Entry 8ABL (electron microscopy, 2.10 A resolution); this record covers chains C and G of the 20 polymer chains in the assembly.

# Chain C
Molecule: Cytochrome b
From: Yarrowia lipolytica
UniProtKB: Q9B6D0 (CYB_YARLI); numbering as in UniProt (aligned over 1-385)
Chain sequence (385 residues; each row starts with the number of its first residue):
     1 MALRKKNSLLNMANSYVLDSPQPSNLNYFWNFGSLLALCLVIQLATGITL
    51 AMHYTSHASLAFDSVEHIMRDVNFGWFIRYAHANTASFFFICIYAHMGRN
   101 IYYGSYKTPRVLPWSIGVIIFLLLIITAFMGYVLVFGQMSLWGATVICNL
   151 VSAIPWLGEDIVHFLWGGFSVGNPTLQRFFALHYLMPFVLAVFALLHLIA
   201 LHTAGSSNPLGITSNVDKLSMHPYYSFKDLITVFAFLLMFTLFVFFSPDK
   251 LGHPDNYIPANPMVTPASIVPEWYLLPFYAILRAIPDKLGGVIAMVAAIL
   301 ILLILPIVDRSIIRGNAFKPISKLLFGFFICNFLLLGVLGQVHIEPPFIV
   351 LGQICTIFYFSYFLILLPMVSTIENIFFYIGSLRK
Not modelled in the structure: 384-385
Metal / ion sites: heme Fe site 1: His-82, His-183; heme Fe site 2: His-96, His-197
Small-molecule neighbours:
  - AWB ([(2R,3S,6S,7R,8R)-3-[(3-formamido-2-oxidanyl-phenyl)carbonylamino]-8-hexyl-2,6-dimethyl-4,9-bis(oxidanylidene)-1,5-dioxonan-7-yl] 3-methylbutanoate): Ala-13, Tyr-16, Val-17, Gln-22, Leu-26, Trp-30, Asn-31, Gly-33, Ser-34, Ala-37, Leu-40, Ala-191, Ala-194, Leu-195, Leu-198, Ser-206, Met-221, Tyr-225, Lys-228, Asp-229
  - heme (HEM), molecule 1: Trp-30, Phe-32, Gly-33, Ser-34, Leu-36, Ala-37, Phe-89, Ile-93, His-96, Met-97, Arg-99, Asn-100, Ser-105, Arg-110, Pro-113, Trp-114, Gly-117, Val-118, Ile-120, Phe-121, Leu-190, Ala-194, His-197, Leu-198, Leu-201, Ser-206, Ser-207
  - heme (HEM), molecule 2: Leu-40, Gln-43, Leu-44, Gly-47, Ile-48, Leu-50, Ala-51, Tyr-54, Val-65, Arg-79, His-82, Ala-83, Ala-86, Phe-89, Leu-124, Thr-127, Ala-128, Gly-131, Tyr-132, Leu-134, Val-135, Phe-180, His-183, Tyr-184, Pro-187, Leu-190, Tyr-274
  - 1,2-diacyl-sn-glycero-3-phosphocholine (PC1): Asn-27, Phe-29, Tyr-94, Ala-95, Gly-98, Arg-99, Tyr-102, Tyr-103, Pro-209, Ala-317, Lys-323, Phe-326, Gly-327, Ile-330, Cys-331, Phe-333
  - phosphatidylethanolamine (PTY), molecule 1: Ser-34, Ala-37, Leu-38, Val-41, His-222, Pro-223, Ser-226, Phe-227, Asp-229, Leu-230, Val-233, Phe-234
  - phosphatidylethanolamine (PTY), molecule 2: Ile-42, Thr-46, Phe-74, Phe-77, Phe-234, Leu-237, Phe-240, Phe-245

# Chain G
Molecule: Cytochrome b-c1 complex subunit 7
From: Yarrowia lipolytica
UniProtKB: Q6C3K7 (QCR7_YARLI); numbering as in UniProt (aligned over 1-128)
Chain sequence (128 residues; numbered 1 to 128; the number before each row is that of its first residue):
     1 MASITSVVKTSELILKSPLLSKIVVPLAKTYVKFSGYRQLGFKMNDLIIE
    51 ETPNMQLALRRLPPTESYDRVYRLIRATQFSLSHKLATGNDITKPEEDDH
   101 YLIPYILDVEAEAFEKDALDNLEVVKRK
Not modelled in the structure: 1, 126-128

# Chain C / chain G interface
Residue-residue contacts - 66 pairs, chain C then chain G:
  Ser-24(C) with Thr-78(G); Leu-82(G)
  Asn-25(C) with Thr-78(G); Ser-81(G), hydrogen bond; Leu-82(G)
  Lys-107(C) with Ile-49(G)
  Pro-109(C) with Glu-51(G)
  Leu-210(C) with Leu-40(G), hydrophobic; Ala-77(G); Thr-78(G); Ser-81(G)
  Ile-212(C) with Asp-46(G); Leu-74(G), hydrophobic; Thr-78(G)
  Thr-213(C) with Glu-50(G); Leu-74(G)
  Val-216(C) with Ile-75(G), hydrophobic
  Asp-217(C) with Ile-75(G)
  Arg-310(C) with Ala-2(G), hydrogen bond (backbone-backbone)
  Ile-312(C) with Ala-2(G); Ile-4(G), hydrophobic; Ile-48(G); Ile-49(G), hydrogen bond (backbone-backbone)
  Ile-313(C) with Leu-47(G); Ile-49(G)
  Arg-314(C) with Ile-49(G); Glu-51(G), salt bridge
  Phe-318(C) with Tyr-31(G); Ser-35(G), hydrogen bond (backbone-side chain); Tyr-37(G); Phe-42(G), hydrophobic; Leu-47(G), hydrophobic
  Lys-319(C) with Tyr-31(G)
  Pro-320(C) with Tyr-31(G); Phe-34(G); Ser-35(G)
  Ile-321(C) with Tyr-31(G), hydrophobic
  Glu-374(C) with Tyr-31(G), hydrogen bond
  Asn-375(C) with Ala-2(G); Val-7(G)
  Ile-376(C) with Thr-10(G); Ser-11(G); Ile-14(G), hydrophobic
  Phe-377(C) with Ala-28(G); Tyr-31(G), hydrophobic; Val-32(G)
  Phe-378(C) with Tyr-31(G); Ser-35(G); Met-44(G)
  Tyr-379(C) with Val-7(G), hydrophobic; Val-8(G), hydrophobic; Ser-11(G); Met-44(G), hydrophobic; His-100(G)
  Ile-380(C) with Ser-11(G); Val-25(G), hydrophobic; Ala-28(G), hydrophobic
  Gly-381(C) with Ala-28(G); Val-32(G)
  Ser-382(C) with Tyr-37(G); Arg-38(G); Met-44(G); Asp-98(G); His-100(G), hydrogen bond
  Leu-383(C) with Leu-15(G), hydrophobic; His-100(G)
Also at the interface, not in a pair above, chain C (30 interface residues in all): Thr-108, Ser-311, Ala-317
Also at the interface, not in a pair above, chain G (39 interface residues in all): Val-24, Leu-27, Lys-29, Gly-36, Thr-52, Ile-103

# In short
30 residues of chain C and 39 residues of chain G are in contact; the contacts include 6 hydrogen bonds and 1
salt bridge. Among the polar pairs are Arg-314(C)/Glu-51(G), Asn-25(C)/Ser-81(G) and Phe-318(C)/Ser-35(G).
Bound to chain C: heme, 1,2-diacyl-sn-glycero-3-phosphocholine, phosphatidylethanolamine and compound AWB.
Chain C is Cytochrome b and chain G is Cytochrome b-c1 complex subunit 7, both from Yarrowia lipolytica; the
structure, Complex III2 from Yarrowia lipolytica, with decylubiquinol and antimycin A, consensus refinement,
was determined by electron microscopy (same publication as 8AB6, 8AB7, 8AB8, 8AB9, 8ABA, 8ABB and 11 further
entries).
